PDB entry 5OYA | X-ray diffraction, 1.80 A resolution | chains E and G of the 8 polymer chains in the assembly

Chain E (and G):
Molecule: Rubisco large subunit
From: Chaetoceros socialis
Notes: chain G of this document is another copy of the same molecule, construct and numbering; everything in this record applies to it too
Chain sequence (490 residues; numbered 1 to 490; the number before each row is that of its first residue):
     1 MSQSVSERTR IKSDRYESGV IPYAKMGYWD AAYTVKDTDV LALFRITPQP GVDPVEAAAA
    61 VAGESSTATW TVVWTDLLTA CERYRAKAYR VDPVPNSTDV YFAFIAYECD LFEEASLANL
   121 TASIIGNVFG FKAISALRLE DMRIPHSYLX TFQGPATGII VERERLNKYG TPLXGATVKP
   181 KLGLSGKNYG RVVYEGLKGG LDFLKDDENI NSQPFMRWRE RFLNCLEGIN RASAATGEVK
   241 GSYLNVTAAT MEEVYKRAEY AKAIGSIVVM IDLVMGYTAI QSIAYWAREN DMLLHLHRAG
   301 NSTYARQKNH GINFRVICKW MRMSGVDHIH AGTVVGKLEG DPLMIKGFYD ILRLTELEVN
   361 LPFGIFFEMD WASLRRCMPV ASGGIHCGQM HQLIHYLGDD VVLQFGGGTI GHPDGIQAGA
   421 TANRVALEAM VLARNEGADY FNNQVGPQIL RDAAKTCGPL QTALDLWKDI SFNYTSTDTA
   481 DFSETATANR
Disordered / not traced: 1-14, 484-490
Modified residues: Pro48, Pro155 (4-hydroxyproline; HYP); Cys109 (S-hydroxycysteine; CSO); LOH (3,4-dihydroxylysine) at position 150, HL2 ((2S,3R)-2-amino-3-hydroxy-4-methylpentanoic acid) at position 174; Lys205 (lysine nz-carboxylic acid; KCX); Lys346 (N-trimethyllysine; M3L); Cys457 (S-nitroso-cysteine; SNC)
Metal / ion sites: Mg2+: Lys205, Asp207, Glu208 (together with 2-carboxyarabinitol-1,5-diphosphate)
Small-molecule neighbours: 2-carboxyarabinitol-1,5-diphosphate (CAP): Glu64, Thr69, Trp70, Asn127, Thr177, Lys179, Lys181, Lys205, Asp207, Glu208, His297, Arg298, His330, Lys337, Leu338, Ser382, Gly383, Gly384, Gln404, Phe405, Gly406, Gly407
From the paper describing this entry:
  - post-translational modification sites: Pro48, Pro155, Lys205, Lys346, Cys457

Interface between chain E and chain G:
Pairs across the interface (13):
  LOH_150(E) - Pro214(G)
  Val161(E) - Glu220(G)
  Glu164(E) - Lys187(G)
  Tyr169(E) - Lys187(G)  hydrogen bond
  Arg288(E) - Arg217(G)
  Arg288(E) - Arg219(G)
  Glu289(E) - Arg219(G)  salt bridge
  Glu289(E) - Lys256(G)  salt bridge
  Asp291(E) - Arg219(G)
  Asp291(E) - Tyr260(G)  hydrogen bond
  Arg375(E) - Pro214(G)
  Arg375(E) - Arg217(G)
  Arg375(E) - Glu220(G)  salt bridge
Also at the interface, not in a pair above, chain E (9 interface residues in all): Ser373
Also at the interface, not in a pair above, chain G (9 interface residues in all): Met216, Leu223

Overview:
The chain E/chain G interface involves 9 residues from each chain; the contacts include 2 hydrogen bonds and 3
salt bridges. Among the polar pairs are Glu289(E)-Arg219(G), Glu289(E)-Lys256(G) and Arg375(E)-Glu220(G).
Bound to chain E: 2-carboxyarabinitol-1,5-diphosphate. Lys205(E), Asp207(E) and Glu208(E) form the Mg2+ site.
From the paper: modification sites Pro48(E), Pro155(E) and Lys205(E) among others.
Both chains are Rubisco large subunit (Chaetoceros socialis). Entry 5OYA (Unusual posttranslational
modifications revealed in crystal structures of diatom Rubisco) was determined by X-ray diffraction together
with 6FTL, 5N9Z and 5MZ2 from the same study.
